Entry 8OUF (electron microscopy, 3.10 A resolution); this record covers chains B and G of the 10 polymer chains in the assembly.

== Chain B ==
Molecule: Human telomerase RNA
From: Homo sapiens
Sequence (451 nucleotides; each row starts with the number of its first residue):
     1 GGGUUGCGGA GGGUGGGCCU GGGAGGGGUG GUGGCCAUUU UUUGUCUAAC CCUAACUGAG
    61 AAGGGCGUAG GCGCCGUGCU UUUGCUCCCC GCGCGCUGUU UUUCUCGCUG ACUUUCAGCG
   121 GGCGGAAAAG CCUCGGCCUG CCGCCUUCCA CCGUUCAUUC UAGAGCAAAC AAAAAAUGUC
   181 AGCUGCUGGC CCGUUCGCCC CUCCCGGGGA CCUGCGGCGG GUCGCCUGCC CAGCCCCCGA
   241 ACCCCGCCUG GAGGCCGCGG UCGGCCCGGG GCUUCUCCGG AGGCACCCAC UGCCACCGCG
   301 AAGAGUUGGG CUCUGUCAGC CGCGGGUCUC UCGGGGGCGA GGGCGAGGUU CAGGCCUUUC
   361 AGGCCGCAGG AAGAGGAACG GAGCGAGUCC CCGCGCGCGG CGCGAUUCCC UGAGCUGUGG
   421 GACGUGCACC CAGGACUCGG CUCACACAUG C
Unresolved in the structure: 1-210, 219-361, 391-395, 398, 405-406, 427-428, 439, 451
From the paper describing this entry:
  - mutagenesis - G450A, G450C, G450U: decreased catalytic activity

== Chain G ==
Molecule: H/ACA ribonucleoprotein complex subunit DKC1
From: Homo sapiens
UniProtKB: O60832 (DKC1_HUMAN); residue numbers follow UniProt; this construct covers 1-514
Amino-acid sequence (514 residues; row label = number of the first residue in the row):
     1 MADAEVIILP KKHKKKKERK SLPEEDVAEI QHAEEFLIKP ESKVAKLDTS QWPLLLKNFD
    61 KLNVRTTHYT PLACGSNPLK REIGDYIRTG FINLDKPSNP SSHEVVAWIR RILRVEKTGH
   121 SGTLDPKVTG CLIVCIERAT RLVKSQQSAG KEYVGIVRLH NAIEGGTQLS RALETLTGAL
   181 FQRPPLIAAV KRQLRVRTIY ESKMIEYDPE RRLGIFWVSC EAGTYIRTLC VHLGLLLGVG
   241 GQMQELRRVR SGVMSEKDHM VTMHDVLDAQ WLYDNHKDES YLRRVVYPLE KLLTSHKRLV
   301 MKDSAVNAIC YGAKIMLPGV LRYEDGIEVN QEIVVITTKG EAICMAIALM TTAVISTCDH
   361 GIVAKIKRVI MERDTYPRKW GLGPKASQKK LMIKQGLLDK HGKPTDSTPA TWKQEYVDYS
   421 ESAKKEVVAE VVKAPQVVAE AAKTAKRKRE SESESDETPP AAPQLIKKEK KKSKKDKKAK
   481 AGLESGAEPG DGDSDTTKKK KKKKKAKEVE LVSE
Unresolved in the structure: 1-42, 396-514
Swiss-Prot annotation at these positions:
  - region: Ala-2 to Ser-21 (Nucleolar localization)
  - active site: Asp-125 (Nucleophile)
  - modified residue: Ala-2 (N-acetylalanine), Ser-21 (Phosphoserine), Ser-387 (Phosphoserine), Ser-451 (Phosphoserine), Ser-453 (Phosphoserine), Ser-455 (Phosphoserine), Thr-458 (Phosphothreonine), Ser-485 (Phosphoserine), Ser-494 (Phosphoserine), Ser-513 (Phosphoserine)
  - cross-link (Glycyl lysine isopeptide (Lys-Gly)): Lys-20 (interchain with G-Cter in SUMO2), Lys-39 (interchain with G-Cter in SUMO2), Lys-43 (interchain with G-Cter in SUMO2), Lys-191 (interchain with G-Cter in SUMO2), Lys-394 (interchain with G-Cter in SUMO2), Lys-413 (interchain with G-Cter in SUMO1), Lys-424 (interchain with G-Cter in SUMO2), Lys-433 (interchain with G-Cter in SUMO2), Lys-467 (interchain with G-Cter in SUMO2)
  - natural variant: Ala-2 (A2V: In DKCX), Phe-36 (F36V: In DKCX), Leu-37 (deletion: In DKCX), Ile-38 (I38T: In HHS), Lys-39 (K39E: In DKCX), Pro-40 (P40R: In DKCX), Glu-41 (E41K: In DKCX), Thr-49 (T49M: In HHS), Leu-54 (L54V: In DKCX), Leu-56 (L56S: In DKCX), Arg-65 (R65T: In DKCX), Thr-66 (T66A: In DKCX), 10 further natural variant entries in UniProt
  - mutagenesis: Ala-353 (A353R: Increases interaction with SHQ1)
From the paper describing this entry:
  - disease-associated variants - Q31E, Q31K, H68Q, H68R, H68Y (citing earlier work)
  - catalytic residues: Asp-125 (citing earlier work)
  - disease-associated variants - F36V (proposed by the authors, not directly observed)
  - mutagenesis - T66A/T67A/H68A, H68A: decreased binding to Human telomerase RNA (chain B)

== Interface between chain B and chain G ==
Pairs across the interface - 81 pairs, chain B then chain G:
  A377(B) / Pro-318(G)  base contact
  A377(B) / Asp-359(G)  base contact
  A377(B) / His-360(G)  salt bridge to the phosphate
  A377(B) / Lys-385(G)  sugar contact
  A378(B) / Ala-313(G)  base contact
  A378(B) / Lys-314(G)  hydrogen bond to the base
  A378(B) / Met-316(G)  base contact
  A378(B) / Lys-389(G)  phosphate contact
  C379(B) / Lys-314(G)  hydrogen bond to the base
  C379(B) / Ile-362(G)  base contact
  G381(B) / Tyr-311(G)  hydrogen bond to the base
  G381(B) / Gly-312(G)  hydrogen bond to the sugar
  G381(B) / Lys-314(G)  salt bridge to the phosphate
  G381(B) / Arg-373(G)  base contact
  A382(B) / Cys-310(G)  sugar contact
  A382(B) / Gly-312(G)  sugar contact
  A382(B) / Ile-366(G)  sugar contact
  A382(B) / Val-369(G)  phosphate contact
  A382(B) / Arg-373(G)  hydrogen bond to the base
  G383(B) / Arg-141(G)  hydrogen bond to the phosphate
  G383(B) / Arg-368(G)  salt bridge to the phosphate
  G383(B) / Val-369(G)  hydrogen bond to the phosphate
  G383(B) / Arg-373(G)  sugar contact
  C384(B) / Arg-141(G)  salt bridge to the phosphate
  C384(B) / Arg-368(G)  salt bridge to the phosphate
  G400(B) / Glu-104(G)  hydrogen bond to the base
  C401(B) / Asn-99(G)  sugar contact
  C401(B) / Glu-104(G)  sugar contact
  C401(B) / Trp-108(G)  sugar contact
  G402(B) / Asn-99(G)  phosphate contact
  C429(B) / Arg-111(G)  hydrogen bond to the phosphate
  C430(B) / His-103(G)  sugar contact
  C430(B) / Glu-104(G)  sugar contact
  C430(B) / Ala-107(G)  sugar contact
  C430(B) / Arg-111(G)  salt bridge to the phosphate
  G433(B) / His-103(G)  salt bridge to the phosphate
  G434(B) / Gln-147(G)  phosphate contact
  A435(B) / Lys-144(G)  salt bridge to the phosphate
  C443(B) / Tyr-311(G)  sugar contact
  C443(B) / Arg-373(G)  hydrogen bond to the base
  C443(B) / Arg-378(G)  phosphate contact
  A444(B) / Tyr-311(G)  sugar contact
  A444(B) / Arg-378(G)  salt bridge to the phosphate
  A444(B) / Trp-380(G)  phosphate contact
  C445(B) / Trp-380(G)  hydrogen bond to the phosphate
  A446(B) / Ala-308(G)  base contact
  A446(B) / Tyr-311(G)  hydrogen bond to the base
  A446(B) / Gly-312(G)  base contact
  A446(B) / Ala-313(G)  sugar contact
  A446(B) / Trp-380(G)  sugar contact
  A446(B) / Lys-389(G)  salt bridge to the phosphate
  C447(B) / Met-316(G)  base contact
  C447(B) / Pro-318(G)  base contact
  C447(B) / His-360(G)  base contact
  C447(B) / Gly-361(G)  hydrogen bond to the base
  C447(B) / Trp-380(G)  phosphate contact
  C447(B) / Gly-381(G)  hydrogen bond to the phosphate
  C447(B) / Lys-385(G)  sugar contact
  C447(B) / Ala-386(G)  phosphate contact
  A448(B) / Met-301(G)  base contact
  A448(B) / Lys-302(G)  sugar contact
  A448(B) / Ser-304(G)  phosphate contact
  A448(B) / Ala-305(G)  base contact
  A448(B) / Ala-308(G)  base contact
  A448(B) / Ala-313(G)  base contact
  A448(B) / Lys-314(G)  hydrogen bond to the base
  A448(B) / Met-316(G)  hydrogen bond to the base
  A448(B) / Pro-318(G)  sugar contact
  A448(B) / Gly-319(G)  hydrogen bond to the base
  A448(B) / Trp-380(G)  base contact
  A448(B) / Gly-383(G)  phosphate contact
  A448(B) / Pro-384(G)  phosphate contact
  A448(B) / Lys-385(G)  hydrogen bond to the phosphate
  A448(B) / Ala-386(G)  hydrogen bond to the phosphate
  U449(B) / Lys-302(G)  salt bridge to the phosphate
  U449(B) / Ser-304(G)  hydrogen bond to the phosphate
  U449(B) / Lys-379(G)  hydrogen bond to the base
  U449(B) / Leu-382(G)  base contact
  U449(B) / Gly-383(G)  sugar contact
  U449(B) / Pro-384(G)  sugar contact
  G450(B) / His-68(G)  stacking on the base
Also at the interface, not in a pair above, chain B (26 interface residues in all): G380, C431, A432
Also at the interface, not in a pair above, chain G (47 interface residues in all): Thr-67, Thr-70, Pro-100, Arg-110, Arg-192, Ile-315

== Overview ==
The interface between chain B and chain G involves 26 residues on one side and 47 on the other; the contacts
include 21 hydrogen bonds, 11 salt bridges and 1 aromatic stacking contact. Polar contacts include
A378(B)/Lys-314(G), C379(B)/Lys-314(G) and G381(B)/Tyr-311(G). From the paper: the catalytic residue
Asp-125(G); G450A, G450C and G450U of chain B reduce catalytic activity; 5 substitutions were tested in all.
Here chain B is Human telomerase RNA and chain G is H/ACA ribonucleoprotein complex subunit DKC1, both from
Homo sapiens. Entry 8OUF (The H/ACA RNP lobe of human telomerase with the dyskerin thumb loop in an open
conformation) was determined by electron microscopy (same publication as 8OUE).
